PDB entry 7JRG | electron microscopy, 3.20 A resolution | chains M and Q of the 20 polymer chains in the assembly

== Chain M ==
Molecule: Mitochondrial-processing peptidase subunit beta, mitochondrial isoform X1
Organism: Vigna radiata var. radiata
Reference sequence: A0A1S3TWG4 (A0A1S3TWG4_VIGRR); numbering as in UniProt (aligned over 1-527)
Chain sequence (527 residues; each row starts with the number of its first residue):
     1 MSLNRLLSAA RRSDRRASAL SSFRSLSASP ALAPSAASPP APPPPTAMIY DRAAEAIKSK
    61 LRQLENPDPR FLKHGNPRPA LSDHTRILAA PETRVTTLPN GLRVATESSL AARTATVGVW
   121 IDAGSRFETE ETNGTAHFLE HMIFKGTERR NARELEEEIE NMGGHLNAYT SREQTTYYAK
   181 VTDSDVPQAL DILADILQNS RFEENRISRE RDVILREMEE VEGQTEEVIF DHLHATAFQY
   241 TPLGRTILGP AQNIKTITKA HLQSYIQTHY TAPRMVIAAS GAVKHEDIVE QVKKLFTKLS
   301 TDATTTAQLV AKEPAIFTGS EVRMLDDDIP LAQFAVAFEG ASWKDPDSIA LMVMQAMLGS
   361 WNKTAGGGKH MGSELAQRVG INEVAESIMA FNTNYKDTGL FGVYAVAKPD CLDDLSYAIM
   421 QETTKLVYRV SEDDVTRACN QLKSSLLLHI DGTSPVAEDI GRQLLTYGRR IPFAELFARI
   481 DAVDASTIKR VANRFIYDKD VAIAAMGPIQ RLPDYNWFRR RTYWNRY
Not modelled in the structure: 1-40
Bound ions: Zn2+: His137, His141, Glu217
Small-molecule neighbours: 1,2-diacyl-sn-glycero-3-phosphocholine (PC1): Tyr497, Asp498, Tyr523, Asn525
What the authors report for this chain:
  - catalytic residues: His137, His141, Glu217
  - catalytic residues: Glu140 (by similarity / conservation)

== Chain Q ==
Molecule: Cytochrome b-c1 complex subunit Rieske, mitochondrial
Organism: Vigna radiata var. radiata
Notes: EC 7.1.1.8
Reference sequence: A0A1S3TB49 (A0A1S3TB49_VIGRR); residues 1-271 here = UniProt positions 1-271
Chain sequence (271 residues; numbered 1 to 271; the number before each row is that of its first residue):
     1 MLRVAAKRLS SLSSSAWRAN HAASAVLSRN PVAPSLSTEE HRSDPFSLRP EFFLPIRGYA
    61 TDSLFHPKEN SLIPEIPATV AAVKNPSSKI IYDEHNHERF PPGDPSKRAF AYFVLTGGRF
   121 VYASLIRLLV LKFVLSMSAS KDVLALASLE VDLSSIEPGT TVTVKWRGKP VFIRRRTEDD
   181 IKLANSVDVA SLRDPQQDAE RVKNPEWLIV IGVCTHLGCI PLPNAGDFGG WFCPCHGSHY
   241 DISGRIRKGP APYNLEVPTY TFLEENKLMI G
Not modelled in the structure: 1-74, 149-271
Small-molecule neighbours:
  - 1,2-Distearoyl-sn-glycerophosphoethanolamine (3PE): Val130, Leu131, Val134, Leu135, Ser138
  - 1,2-diacyl-sn-glycero-3-phosphocholine (PC1), molecule 1: Phe110, Val114, Gly117, Val121
  - 1,2-diacyl-sn-glycero-3-phosphocholine (PC1), molecule 2: Tyr112, Arg119, Ala123, Ile126, Leu129

== Interface between chain M and chain Q ==
Residue-residue contacts (31; chain M residue first):
  Glu130(M) with Lys89(Q), salt bridge
  Glu222(M) with Lys84(Q)
  His232(M) with Ala82(Q); Val83(Q), hydrogen bond (side chain-backbone); Pro86(Q)
  Ala235(M) with Ser87(Q); Ile90(Q)
  Thr236(M) with Ile90(Q)
  Gln239(M) with Ser88(Q); Ile90(Q); Tyr92(Q), hydrogen bond; Arg99(Q)
  Tyr240(M) with Ser88(Q), hydrogen bond (backbone-backbone); Lys89(Q); Ile90(Q), hydrogen bond (side chain-backbone); Pro102(Q), hydrophobic
  Gly244(M) with Ser88(Q)
  Arg245(M) with Ser88(Q)
  Thr246(M) with Pro86(Q)
  Ile316(M) with Pro102(Q); Gly103(Q)
  Thr318(M) with Arg99(Q); Pro102(Q)
  Ser320(M) with Tyr92(Q)
  Met324(M) with Val83(Q), hydrophobic
  Asp498(M) with Arg108(Q), salt bridge; Tyr112(Q), hydrogen bond
  Lys499(M) with Arg108(Q)
  Asp500(M) with Ser106(Q)
  Met506(M) with Val83(Q), hydrophobic
  Arg519(M) with Arg108(Q)
Other interface residues (no listed pair), chain M (24 interface residues in all): Glu219, Val228, Asp231, Thr241, Tyr523
Other interface residues (no listed pair), chain Q (16 interface residues in all): Ile91

== In short ==
Chain M and chain Q form an interface of 24 and 16 residues respectively; the contacts include 5 hydrogen
bonds and 2 salt bridges. Polar contacts include Glu130(M)-Lys89(Q), Asp498(M)-Arg108(Q) and
His232(M)-Val83(Q). One 1,2-diacyl-sn-glycero-3-phosphocholine molecule is bound between chain M and chain Q.
The paper reports catalytic residues His137(M), His141(M) and Glu217(M) among others.
Chain M is Mitochondrial-processing peptidase subunit beta, mitochondrial isoform X1 and chain Q is Cytochrome
b-c1 complex subunit Rieske, mitochondrial, both from Vigna radiata var. radiata; the structure, Plant
Mitochondrial complex III2 from Vigna radiata, was determined by electron microscopy.
